Entry 6RQL (electron microscopy, 2.90 A resolution); this record covers chains S and R of the 20 polymer chains in the assembly.

Chain S:
Name: RNA polymerase I-specific transcription initiation factor RRN6
Organism: Saccharomyces cerevisiae
UniProtKB: P32786 (RRN6_YEAST); numbering as in UniProt (aligned over 1-894)
Chain sequence (894 residues; each row starts with the number of its first residue):
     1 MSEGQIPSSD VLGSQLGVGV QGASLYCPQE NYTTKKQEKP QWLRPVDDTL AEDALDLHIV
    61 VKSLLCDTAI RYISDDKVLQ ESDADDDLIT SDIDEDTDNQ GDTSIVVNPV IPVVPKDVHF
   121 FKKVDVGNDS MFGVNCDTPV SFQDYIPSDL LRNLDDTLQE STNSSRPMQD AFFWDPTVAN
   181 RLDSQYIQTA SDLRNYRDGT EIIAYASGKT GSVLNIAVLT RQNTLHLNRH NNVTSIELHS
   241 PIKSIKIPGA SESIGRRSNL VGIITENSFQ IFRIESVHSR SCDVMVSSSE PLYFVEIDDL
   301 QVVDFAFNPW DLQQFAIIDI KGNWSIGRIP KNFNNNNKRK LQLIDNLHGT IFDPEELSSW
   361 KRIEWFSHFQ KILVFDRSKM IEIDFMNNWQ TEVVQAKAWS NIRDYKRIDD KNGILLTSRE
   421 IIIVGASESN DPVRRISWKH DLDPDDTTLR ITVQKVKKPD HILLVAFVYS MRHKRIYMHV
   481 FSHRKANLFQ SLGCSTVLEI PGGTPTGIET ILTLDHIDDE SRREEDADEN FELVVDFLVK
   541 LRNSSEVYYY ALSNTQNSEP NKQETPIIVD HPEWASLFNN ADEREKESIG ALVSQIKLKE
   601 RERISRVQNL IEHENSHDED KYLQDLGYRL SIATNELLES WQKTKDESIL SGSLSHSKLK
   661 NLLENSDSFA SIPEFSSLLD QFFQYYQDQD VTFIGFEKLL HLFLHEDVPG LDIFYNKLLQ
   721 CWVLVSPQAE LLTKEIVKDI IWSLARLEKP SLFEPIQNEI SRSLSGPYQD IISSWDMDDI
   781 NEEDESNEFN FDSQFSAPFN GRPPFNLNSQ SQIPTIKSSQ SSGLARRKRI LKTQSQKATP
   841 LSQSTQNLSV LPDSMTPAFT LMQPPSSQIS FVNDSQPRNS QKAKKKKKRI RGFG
Not modelled in the structure: 1-15, 69-169, 216-218, 307-315, 336-342, 516-530, 556-568, 650-655, 780-894

Chain R:
Name: RNA polymerase I-specific transcription initiation factor RRN11
Organism: Saccharomyces cerevisiae
UniProtKB: Q04712 (RRN11_YEAST); numbering as in UniProt (aligned over 1-507)
Chain sequence (507 residues; row label = number of the first residue in the row):
     1 MFEVPITLTN RKFAQRRKLK YQYINYISRR FDRISKKSTT TDSLPTPENS AAENNDEEEG
    61 QNSEAGTYRR SVLQQKKRRR ERHWRSVVGE IYSTTESETD SQEEETEEGG EHDTGIDKED
   121 SDEERKFWKK YEKPEKSFEI WRTVSSQNKQ PINKQKMTYH NFKKIEKIPL RKMEIPLLHC
   181 TKENKLYFQS ISRGLEPLKT STSEVRNYRT RHIVTLTDLL HLNVSRHNWS LAYKIFATLI
   241 RIPGVQIKSL WGIGVEILDN LSNSSSGLDF LQWMCQIYSS KSRFVQNINY RSIVPPFQTG
   301 SRTHTAKFAI TYLWSSLINC QKSMEPSSNI IDKPFDTEND LLQELIDKIS EWVLTPPFME
   361 DAEVWFIYAS CHLLKADTLS RQFVNDNKNN DLIGLDRDIK INQVIKHIHY VRTFLKICLD
   421 KGGFAVPSRL IENQLKSFES RLYGEAQDIQ ERDVANVYDS IDNSSVENSF GDVYETNAEF
   481 LDTQLMDLSP EDNGLDEMHY SDEDSSE
Not modelled in the structure: 39-120, 325-344, 386-396, 444-507

Interface between chain S and chain R:
Residue-residue contacts (152):
  Val18(S) - Phe366(R)  hydrophobic
  Val18(S) - Phe424(R)
  Val18(S) - Ala425(R)
  Val18(S) - Val426(R)  hydrophobic
  Val18(S) - Pro427(R)
  Gly19(S) - Phe424(R)
  Val20(S) - Gly423(R)
  Val20(S) - Phe424(R)
  Val20(S) - Ala425(R)
  Gln21(S) - Gly423(R)
  Ala23(S) - Trp141(R)
  Tyr26(S) - Ser137(R)
  Pro28(S) - Phe297(R)  hydrophobic
  Gln29(S) - Gly252(R)
  Glu30(S) - Gly252(R)
  Glu30(S) - Val255(R)
  Asn31(S) - Trp251(R)
  Asn31(S) - Leu258(R)
  Asn31(S) - Thr311(R)
  Tyr32(S) - Leu258(R)
  Tyr32(S) - Thr311(R)
  Tyr32(S) - Ser315(R)  hydrogen bond
  Thr34(S) - Trp314(R)
  Thr34(S) - Glu363(R)
  Lys35(S) - Trp314(R)
  Lys36(S) - Trp314(R)
  Lys36(S) - Leu317(R)
  Lys36(S) - Gln321(R)  hydrogen bond
  Lys36(S) - Phe366(R)
  Lys36(S) - Leu374(R)
  Gln37(S) - Pro427(R)
  Glu38(S) - Gln321(R)  hydrogen bond
  Glu38(S) - Leu373(R)
  Glu38(S) - Leu374(R)
  Glu38(S) - Asp377(R)
  Glu38(S) - Gln434(R)  hydrogen bond (backbone-side chain)
  Lys39(S) - Leu430(R)
  Lys39(S) - Gln434(R)
  Pro40(S) - Asp377(R)
  Pro40(S) - Gln434(R)
  Pro45(S) - Gln321(R)
  Ala171(S) - Leu198(R)
  Phe172(S) - Pro197(R)
  Phe172(S) - Leu198(R)  hydrogen bond (backbone-backbone)
  Phe172(S) - Lys199(R)
  Phe173(S) - Leu186(R)
  Phe173(S) - Tyr187(R)  hydrophobic
  Phe173(S) - Ser190(R)
  Phe173(S) - Ile191(R)  hydrophobic
  Phe173(S) - Leu195(R)
  Phe173(S) - Glu196(R)
  Phe173(S) - Pro197(R)  hydrophobic
  Phe173(S) - Leu198(R)
  Trp174(S) - Leu195(R)
  Trp174(S) - Glu196(R)  hydrogen bond (backbone-backbone)
  Trp174(S) - Pro197(R)  hydrogen bond (side chain-backbone)
  Trp174(S) - Leu198(R)
  Asp175(S) - Leu195(R)
  Pro176(S) - Leu195(R)
  Pro176(S) - Glu196(R)
  Ile297(S) - Tyr159(R)
  Asp298(S) - Tyr159(R)
  Asn323(S) - Lys156(R)
  Asn323(S) - Met157(R)  hydrogen bond (side chain-backbone)
  Leu347(S) - Lys154(R)
  His348(S) - Ile152(R)
  His348(S) - Lys154(R)  hydrogen bond (side chain-backbone)
  Gly349(S) - Ile152(R)
  Thr350(S) - Asn153(R)
  Thr350(S) - Gln155(R)
  Phe352(S) - Phe31(R)  hydrophobic
  Phe352(S) - Met157(R)  hydrophobic
  Asp353(S) - Tyr131(R)
  Glu355(S) - Ile24(R)
  Glu355(S) - Phe127(R)
  Glu355(S) - Lys130(R)  salt bridge
  Glu355(S) - Tyr131(R)  hydrogen bond
  Leu357(S) - Lys20(R)
  Leu357(S) - Ile191(R)
  Leu357(S) - Gly194(R)  hydrogen bond (backbone-backbone)
  Ser358(S) - Glu196(R)  hydrogen bond
  Ser359(S) - Gly194(R)
  Glu382(S) - Val144(R)
  Ile383(S) - Ile152(R)  hydrophobic
  Asp384(S) - Ile152(R)
  Asn387(S) - Ile152(R)
  Asn388(S) - Ile152(R)
  Trp389(S) - Val144(R)  hydrophobic
  Trp389(S) - Lys149(R)
  Trp389(S) - Gln150(R)
  Trp389(S) - Ile152(R)
  Gln390(S) - Lys149(R)
  Gln390(S) - Gln150(R)  hydrogen bond (backbone-backbone)
  Gln390(S) - Pro151(R)
  Gln390(S) - Ile152(R)
  Gln390(S) - Asn153(R)  hydrogen bond (side chain-backbone)
  Thr391(S) - Val144(R)
  Thr391(S) - Asn148(R)  hydrogen bond (side chain-backbone)
  Thr391(S) - Lys149(R)
  Glu392(S) - Arg142(R)  salt bridge
  Val393(S) - Ile140(R)
  Val393(S) - Trp141(R)
  Val393(S) - Arg142(R)  hydrogen bond (backbone-backbone)
  Val393(S) - Val144(R)  hydrophobic
  Val394(S) - Glu139(R)
  Val394(S) - Trp141(R)  hydrophobic
  Gln395(S) - Tyr131(R)
  Gln395(S) - Glu139(R)
  Gln395(S) - Ile140(R)  hydrogen bond (backbone-backbone)
  Gln395(S) - Arg142(R)  hydrogen bond
  Ala396(S) - Glu139(R)
  Lys397(S) - Trp128(R)
  Lys397(S) - Tyr131(R)
  Ala398(S) - Trp128(R)  hydrophobic
  Ala398(S) - Pro134(R)
  Trp399(S) - Lys133(R)
  Trp399(S) - Pro134(R)
  Trp399(S) - Glu135(R)
  Trp399(S) - Phe284(R)  hydrophobic
  Trp399(S) - Val294(R)  hydrophobic
  Trp399(S) - Pro295(R)
  Ser400(S) - Phe138(R)
  Ser400(S) - Glu139(R)
  Ser418(S) - Glu139(R)  hydrogen bond
  Glu420(S) - Glu3(R)
  Glu420(S) - Phe138(R)
  Ile421(S) - Phe138(R)  hydrophobic
  Ile423(S) - Glu139(R)
  Ile423(S) - Trp141(R)  hydrophobic
  Glu428(S) - Ser145(R)
  Val433(S) - Val144(R)  hydrophobic
  Val433(S) - Ser145(R)
  Arg434(S) - Val144(R)
  Ile436(S) - Trp141(R)  hydrophobic
  Lys439(S) - Trp141(R)
  Asp441(S) - Phe138(R)
  Asp443(S) - Phe2(R)
  Asp443(S) - Glu3(R)  hydrogen bond (backbone-backbone)
  Asp443(S) - His221(R)  salt bridge
  Pro444(S) - Met1(R)
  Pro444(S) - Phe2(R)  hydrophobic
  Asp445(S) - Met1(R)
  Thr447(S) - Glu196(R)
  Thr447(S) - Pro197(R)  hydrogen bond (side chain-backbone)
  Arg472(S) - Thr200(R)  hydrogen bond
  His473(S) - Met1(R)
  Arg475(S) - Met1(R)
  Cys494(S) - Ser225(R)  hydrogen bond (backbone-side chain)
  Ser495(S) - Ser225(R)
  Thr496(S) - Leu222(R)
  Thr496(S) - Ser225(R)
  Arg542(S) - Leu198(R)
Interface residues without a listed pair, chain S (89 interface residues in all): Leu16, Gly17, Ser24, Thr33, Leu55, Trp324, Asn346, Pro354, Trp360, Arg377, Asp446, Thr448, Tyr477
Interface residues without a listed pair, chain R (83 interface residues in all): Tyr23, Ile27, Ser28, Lys136, Thr158, Phe162, His227, Tyr290, Lys307, Ile318, Ile431, Phe438

In short:
Chain S and chain R form an interface of 89 and 83 residues respectively, with 23 hydrogen bonds and 3 salt
bridges. Polar pairs include Glu355(S)-Lys130(R), Glu392(S)-Arg142(R) and Asp443(S)-His221(R).
Chain S is RNA polymerase I-specific transcription initiation factor RRN6 and chain R is RNA polymerase
I-specific transcription initiation factor RRN11, both from Saccharomyces cerevisiae; the structure, RNA
Polymerase I Closed Conformation 2 (CC2), was determined by electron microscopy together with 6RQH, 6RQT,
6RRD, 6RUI, 6RUO and 6RWE from the same study.
